7CEK - chains B and F of the 6 polymer chains in the assembly; structure by X-ray diffraction, 2.70 A resolution.

Chain B:
Molecule: Tubulin beta chain
From: Sus scrofa
UniProt: A0A287AGU7 (A0A287AGU7_PIG); the author numbering skips numbers that UniProt does not, so the offset changes along the chain: 1-358 = UniProt 1-358; 367-453 = UniProt 359-445
Amino-acid sequence (445 residues; each row starts with the number of its first residue; note: 8 numbers in that range are skipped by the numbering (no residue carries them; nothing is unmodelled there)):
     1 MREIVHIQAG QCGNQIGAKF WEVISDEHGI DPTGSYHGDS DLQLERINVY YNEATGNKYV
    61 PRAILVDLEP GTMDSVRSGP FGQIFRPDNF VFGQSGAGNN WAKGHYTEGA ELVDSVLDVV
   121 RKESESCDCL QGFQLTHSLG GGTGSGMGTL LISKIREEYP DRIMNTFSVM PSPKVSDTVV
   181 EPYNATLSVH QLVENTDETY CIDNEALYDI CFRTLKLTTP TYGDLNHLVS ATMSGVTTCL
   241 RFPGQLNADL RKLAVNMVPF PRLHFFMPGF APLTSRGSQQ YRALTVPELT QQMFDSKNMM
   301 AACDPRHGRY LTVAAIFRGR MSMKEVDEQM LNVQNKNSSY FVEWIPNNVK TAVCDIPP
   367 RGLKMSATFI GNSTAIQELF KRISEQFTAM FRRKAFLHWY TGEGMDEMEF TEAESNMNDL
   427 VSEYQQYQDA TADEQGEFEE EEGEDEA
Unresolved in the structure: 1, 276-279, 439-453
Metal / ion sites: Mg2+: Gln11 (together with GDP); Ca2+ near Glu111 (its only coordinating residue here)
Residues lining bound ligands:
  - FW9 (N4-(1,3-benzodioxol-5-ylmethyl)-6-(3-methoxyphenyl)pyrimidine-2,4-diamine): Tyr50, Gln134, Asn165, Phe167, Glu198, Tyr200, Val236, Thr237, Cys239, Leu240, Leu246, Leu250, Leu253, Ala254, Met257, Phe266, Ala314, Ile316, Ala352, Ile376
  - GDP (guanosine-5'-diphosphate): Gly10, Gln11, Cys12, Gln15, Ile16, Asn99, Ser138, Gly140, Gly141, Gly142, Thr143, Gly144, Val169, Pro171, Val175, Asp177, Glu181, Asn204, Leu207, Tyr222, Leu225, Asn226
Reported in the primary citation:
  - binding site for FW9: Glu198

Chain F:
Molecule: Tubulin tyrosine ligase
From: Gallus gallus
UniProt: E1BQ43 (E1BQ43_CHICK); residue numbers follow UniProt; this construct covers 1-378
Amino-acid sequence (384 residues; numbered 1 to 384; the number before each row is that of its first residue):
     1 MYTFVVRDEN SSVYAEVSRL LLATGQWKRL RKDNPRFNLM LGERNRLPFG RLGHEPGLVQ
    61 LVNYYRGADK LCRKASLVKL IKTSPELSES CTWFPESYVI YPTNLKTPVA PAQNGIRHLI
   121 NNTRTDEREV FLAAYNRRRE GREGNVWIAK SSAGAKGEGI LISSEASELL DFIDEQGQVH
   181 VIQKYLEKPL LLEPGHRKFD IRSWVLVDHL YNIYLYREGV LRTSSEPYNS ANFQDKTCHL
   241 TNHCIQKEYS KNYGRYEEGN EMFFEEFNQY LMDALNTTLE NSILLQIKHI IRSCLMCIEP
   301 AISTKHLHYQ SFQLFGFDFM VDEELKVWLI EVNGAPACAQ KLYAELCQGI VDVAISSVFP
   361 LADTGQKTSQ PTSIFIKLHH HHHH
Unresolved in the structure: 103-124, 363-371, 381-384
Sequence notes: expression tag (379-384)
Residues lining bound ligands: AMP-PCP (ACP; phosphomethylphosphonic acid adenylate ester): Lys74, Ile148, Lys150, Gly154, Gln183, Lys184, Tyr185, Leu186, Lys198, Asp200, Arg202, Arg222, His239, Leu240, Thr241, Asn242, Asp318, Met320, Ile330, Glu331, Asn333

Interface between chain B and chain F:
Pairs across the interface (6):
  Leu331(B) - Pro56(F)
  Asn335(B) - Lys28(F)  hydrogen bond (backbone-side chain)
  Asn335(B) - Arg36(F)  hydrogen bond
  Asn335(B) - Leu58(F)
  Ser338(B) - Lys28(F)
  Ser338(B) - Asn34(F)  hydrogen bond
Interface residues without a listed pair, chain B (6 interface residues in all): Gln334, Ser339, Asn347
Interface residues without a listed pair, chain F (7 interface residues in all): Glu55, Gly57

Summary:
6 residues of chain B face 7 of chain F across their interface; the contacts include 3 hydrogen bonds. Polar
pairs include Asn335(B)-Lys28(F), Asn335(B)-Arg36(F) and Ser338(B)-Asn34(F). Bound to chain B: GDP and
compound FW9. Chain F binds AMP-PCP. The paper reports a binding site for FW9 at Glu198(B).
Here chain B is Tubulin beta chain (Sus scrofa) and chain F is Tubulin tyrosine ligase (Gallus gallus). Entry
7CEK (Crystal structure of T2R-TTL-BML-284 complex) was determined by X-ray diffraction together with 7CE6,
7CDA and 7CE8 from the same study.
